PDB entry 8QQ0 | electron microscopy, 3.50 A resolution | chains A and E of the 3 polymer chains in the assembly

Chain A:
Protein: Spike glycoprotein, Fibritin
Organism: Severe acute respiratory syndrome coronavirus 2
UniProt: chimeric construct of P0DTC2, P10104: residues 1-1208 from P0DTC2 (SPIKE_SARS2) positions 1-1208 (same numbers); residues 1211-1240 from P10104 positions 458-485 (offset varies)
Sequence (1288 residues; row label = number of the first residue in the row):
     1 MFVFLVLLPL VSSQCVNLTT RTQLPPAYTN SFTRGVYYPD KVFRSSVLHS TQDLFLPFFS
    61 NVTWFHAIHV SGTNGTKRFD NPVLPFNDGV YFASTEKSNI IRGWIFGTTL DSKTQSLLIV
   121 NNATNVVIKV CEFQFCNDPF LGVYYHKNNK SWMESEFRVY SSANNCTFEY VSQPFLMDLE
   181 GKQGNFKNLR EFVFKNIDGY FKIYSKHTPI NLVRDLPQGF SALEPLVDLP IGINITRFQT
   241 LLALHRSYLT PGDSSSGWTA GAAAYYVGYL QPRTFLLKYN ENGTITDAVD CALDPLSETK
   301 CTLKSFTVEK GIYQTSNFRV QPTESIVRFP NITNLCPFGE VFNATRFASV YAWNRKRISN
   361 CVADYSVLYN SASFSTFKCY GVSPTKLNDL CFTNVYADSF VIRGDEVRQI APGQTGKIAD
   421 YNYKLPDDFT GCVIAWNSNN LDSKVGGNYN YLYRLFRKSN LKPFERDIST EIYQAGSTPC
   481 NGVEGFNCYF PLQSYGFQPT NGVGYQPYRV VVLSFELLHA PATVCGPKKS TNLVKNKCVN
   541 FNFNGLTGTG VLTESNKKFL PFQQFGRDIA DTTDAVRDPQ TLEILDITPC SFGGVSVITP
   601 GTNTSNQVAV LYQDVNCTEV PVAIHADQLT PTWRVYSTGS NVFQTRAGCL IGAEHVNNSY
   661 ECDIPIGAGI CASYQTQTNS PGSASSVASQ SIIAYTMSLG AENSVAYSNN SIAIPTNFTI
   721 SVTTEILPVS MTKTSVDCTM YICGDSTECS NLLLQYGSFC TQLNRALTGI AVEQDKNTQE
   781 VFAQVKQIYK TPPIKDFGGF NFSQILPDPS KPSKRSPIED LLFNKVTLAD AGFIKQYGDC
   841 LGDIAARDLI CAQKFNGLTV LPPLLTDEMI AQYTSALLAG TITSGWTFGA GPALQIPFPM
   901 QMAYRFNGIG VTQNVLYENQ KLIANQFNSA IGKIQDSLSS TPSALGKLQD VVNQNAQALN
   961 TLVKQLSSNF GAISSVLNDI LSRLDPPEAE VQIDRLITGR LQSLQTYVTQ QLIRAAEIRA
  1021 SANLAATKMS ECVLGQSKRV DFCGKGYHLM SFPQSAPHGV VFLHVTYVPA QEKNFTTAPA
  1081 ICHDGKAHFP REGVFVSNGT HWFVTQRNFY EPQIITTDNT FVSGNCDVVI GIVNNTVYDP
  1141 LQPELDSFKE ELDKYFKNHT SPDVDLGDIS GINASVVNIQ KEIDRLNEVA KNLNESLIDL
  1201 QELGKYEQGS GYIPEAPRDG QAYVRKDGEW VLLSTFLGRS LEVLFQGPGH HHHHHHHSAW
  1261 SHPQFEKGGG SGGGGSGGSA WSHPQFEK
Not modelled in the structure: 1-13, 22-24, 69-77, 142-157, 177-186, 212-214, 246-259, 307-321, 568-1288
Disulfide bonds: Cys131-Cys166, Cys291-Cys301, Cys336-Cys361, Cys379-Cys432, Cys391-Cys525, Cys480-Cys488
Covalently attached groups: N-acetylglucosamine (NAG) linked to Asn61, Asn122, Asn282, Asn331, Asn343
Construct notes: engineered mutation Gly682 (Arg in P0DTC2), Ser683 (Arg in P0DTC2), Ser685 (Arg in P0DTC2), Pro817 (Phe in P0DTC2), Pro892 (Ala in P0DTC2), Pro899 (Ala in P0DTC2), Pro942 (Ala in P0DTC2), Pro986 (Lys in P0DTC2), Pro987 (Val in P0DTC2), Leu1232 (Phe479 in P10104); linker (1209-1210); insertion (1238-1239); expression tag (1241-1288)
Curated features (UniProtKB/Swiss-Prot):
  - region: Asn280 to Cys301 (Putative superantigen), Arg403 to Asp405 (Integrin-binding motif), Asn448 to Phe456 (Immunodominant HLA epitope recognized by the CD8+), Pro681, Ala684 (Putative superantigen), Ser816 to Tyr837 (Fusion peptide 1), Lys835 to Phe855 (Fusion peptide 2), Asp1163 to Glu1202 (Heptad repeat 2)
  - site: Arg815, Ser816 (Cleavage)
  - glycosylation: Asn17 (N-linked (GlcNAc...) (complex) asparagine), Asn61 (N-linked (GlcNAc...) (hybrid) asparagine), Asn74 (N-linked (GlcNAc...) (complex) asparagine), Asn122 (N-linked (GlcNAc...) (hybrid) asparagine), Asn149 (N-linked (GlcNAc...) (complex) asparagine), Asn165 (N-linked (GlcNAc...) (complex) asparagine), Asn234 (N-linked (GlcNAc...) (high mannose) asparagine), Asn282 (N-linked (GlcNAc...) (complex) asparagine), Thr323 (O-linked (GalNAc) threonine), Ser325 (O-linked (HexNAc...) serine), Asn331 (N-linked (GlcNAc...) (complex) asparagine), Asn343 (N-linked (GlcNAc...) (complex) asparagine), Asn603 (N-linked (GlcNAc...) (hybrid) asparagine), Asn616 (N-linked (GlcNAc...) (complex) asparagine), Asn657 (N-linked (GlcNAc...) (complex) asparagine), Thr676 (O-linked (GlcNAc...) threonine), Thr678 (O-linked (GlcNAc...) threonine), Asn709 (N-linked (GlcNAc...) (high mannose) asparagine), Asn717 (N-linked (GlcNAc...) (hybrid) asparagine), Asn801 (N-linked (GlcNAc...) (hybrid) asparagine) and 6 more in UniProt
Reported in the primary citation:
  - mutagenesis - K417N: unchanged signaling in response to UZGENTA3

Chain E:
Protein: IgG heavy chain - FAB
Organism: Homo sapiens
Notes: antibody fragment or engineered binder
Sequence (229 residues; numbered 1 to 229; the number before each row is that of its first residue):
     1 EVQLVQSGAE VKKPGASVKV SCKASGYTFT DHYIHWVRQA PGQGLEWMGW INPNSGGTNY
    61 TQKFKGRVTL TRDRSISTAY MDLSRLRSDD TAVYYCAKDV PPYIVSGWLD CWGQGTLVTV
   121 SSASTKGPSV FPLAPSSKST SGGTAALGCL VKDYFPEPVT VSWNSGALTS GVHTFPAVLQ
   181 SSGLYSLSSV VTVPSSSLGT QTYICNVNHK PSNTKVDKRV EPKSCDKTH
Not modelled in the structure: 121-229
Disulfide bonds: Cys22-Cys96
Covalently attached groups: glycan linked to Asn59
Reported in the primary citation:
  - post-translational modification sites: Asn59

How chain A and chain E interact:
Pairs across the interface (12; chain A residue first):
  Leu455(A) with Tyr103(E), hydrophobic
  Glu484(A) with Tyr33(E), hydrogen bond; Trp50(E); Asn52(E), hydrogen bond
  Gly485(A) with Val105(E)
  Phe486(A) with Val105(E)
  Phe490(A) with Ser55(E)
  Leu492(A) with Asn54(E), hydrogen bond (backbone-side chain)
  Gln493(A) with Thr30(E); Asp31(E), hydrogen bond; Asn54(E); Tyr103(E)
Also at the interface, not in a pair above, chain A (11 interface residues in all): Tyr449, Phe456, Tyr489, Ser494
Also at the interface, not in a pair above, chain E (12 interface residues in all): Gly57, Arg74, Ile104
Interface features reported in the paper:
  - epitope / paratope residues, chain A: Tyr449(A), Glu484(A), Gly485(A)

Overview:
The interface between chain A and chain E involves 11 residues on one side and 12 on the other, with 4
hydrogen bonds. Polar contacts include Glu484(A)-Tyr33(E), Glu484(A)-Asn52(E) and Leu492(A)-Asn54(E). From the
paper: K417N of chain A leaves signaling in response to UZGENTA3 unchanged; epitope/paratope residues
Tyr449(A), Glu484(A) and Gly485(A).
Here chain A is Spike glycoprotein, Fibritin (Severe acute respiratory syndrome coronavirus 2) and chain E is
IgG heavy chain - FAB (Homo sapiens). Entry 8QQ0 (SARS-CoV-2 S protein bound to neutralising antibody
UZGENT_A3) was determined by electron microscopy, deposited together with 8QPR.
